7AOI - chains AA and AU of the 83 polymer chains in the assembly; structure by electron microscopy, 3.50 A resolution.

== Chain AA ==
Molecule: mt-LSU rRNA
From: Trypanosoma brucei
Sequence (758 nucleotides; row label = number of the first residue in the row; note: 418 numbers in that range are skipped by the numbering (no residue carries them; nothing is unmodelled there)):
     1 AUUUUACCAA UUAAGAAGAA UAUUAUAAUA AUGGGUGUCU UAUAUUUUAA AUAAAUAUUU
    61 AAAUUCCGUG UAGUAAAUUU AUUAUUUGUA UUAUUUAUAU AAUAGGUGUA UUAUAUUUAA
   121 AUUUUAAAUU UGUUGUUUUA UAUUUAGAUA CAUAUUUAUA GAUUAAUAUA UUUAAAUAAU
   181 AUUUUAAAAU UUAUUGAACU GUAAU
   254 GUUACAGUUG U
   270 AUGUACCAAA UAAAUAUAGU AAGAUUAUUU UAGUUGAAUU AAUAAAUAAA UAUUUAUUUU
   330 UCUUUGUAAA UAUUAUGAAC AAUUUAA
   369 UUAACUAAAA UG
   404 UUUGAAUAUU
   445 UAUUUU
   456 UAUAUUUUUA GUAGGUAAAU GAAAAGUAUA AAUGGAUAUA ACUUAAUAUU UAAUAUUUGU
   516 UUAAUGAAAA GUAUUUUAU
   541 AUUGUAUAGU AUUAUUAUAG UGUAUAGUUU UUUAAAAAUA UA
   591 GUUA
   796 AAUAAAGUAU GAAUUAAUAU CAAAAUUUUA AUAAAAAUUA AAAAAUUAAA AUAGGGCAAG
   856 UCCUACUCUC CUUUACAAAG AGAACAUU
   887 AUAUGUAAUU GUAUGUUUGA UUGGGGCAAU ACUAUAUUUA UUUAUAUAGC AUAAGAACUA
   947 UAUUCUUUGA AAUUAUAAAA G
   972 GAGCAGGUUA ACAAGCAU
  1001 GUGUUUCAUC GUC
  1071 UCGUUGUAAA GCAGAUUUGU
  1095 AUAUUUAAUU UUUAUAAUUA AUAAUAAUUA AUAUAAGUAC GCAAGGAUUG AUUAUUGAAA
  1155 AAAGAAAGAA GAAUAUAAUU UA

== Chain AU ==
Molecule: bL20m
From: Trypanosoma brucei
Reference sequence: A0A3L6KV21 (A0A3L6KV21_9TRYP); residues 10-205 here = UniProt positions 10-205
Chain sequence (196 residues; row label = number of the first residue in the row):
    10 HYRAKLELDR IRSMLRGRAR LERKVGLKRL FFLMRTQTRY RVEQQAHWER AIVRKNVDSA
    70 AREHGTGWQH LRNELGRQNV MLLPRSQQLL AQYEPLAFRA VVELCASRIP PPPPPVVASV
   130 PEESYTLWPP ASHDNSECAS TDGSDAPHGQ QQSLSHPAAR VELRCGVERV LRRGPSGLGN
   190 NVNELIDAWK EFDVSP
Not modelled in the structure: 141-161

== Interface between chain AA and chain AU ==
Residue-residue contacts (70; chain AA residue first):
  A9(AA) - Arg29(AU)  hydrogen bond to the sugar
  A10(AA) - Arg29(AU)  hydrogen bond to the sugar
  U11(AA) - Leu30(AU)  phosphate contact
  U114(AA) - Arg38(AU)  phosphate contact
  A115(AA) - Met23(AU)  base contact
  A115(AA) - Arg25(AU)  salt bridge to the phosphate
  A115(AA) - Arg38(AU)  salt bridge to the phosphate
  A115(AA) - Leu39(AU)  base contact
  A115(AA) - Leu42(AU)  base contact
  A115(AA) - Met43(AU)  base contact
  A115(AA) - Gln46(AU)  base contact
  U116(AA) - Met23(AU)  sugar contact
  U116(AA) - Gln46(AU)  base contact
  A120(AA) - Trp57(AU)  sugar contact
  A121(AA) - Tyr49(AU)  hydrogen bond to the sugar
  A121(AA) - Trp57(AU)  sugar contact
  U122(AA) - Gln46(AU)  hydrogen bond to the base
  U122(AA) - Tyr49(AU)  sugar contact
  U122(AA) - Gln53(AU)  sugar contact
  U123(AA) - Phe41(AU)  sugar contact
  U124(AA) - Phe41(AU)  sugar contact
  U125(AA) - Lys37(AU)  hydrogen bond to the base
  A126(AA) - Arg44(AU)  salt bridge to the phosphate
  A140(AA) - Lys33(AU)  hydrogen bond to the sugar
  U141(AA) - Arg27(AU)  hydrogen bond to the sugar
  A142(AA) - Arg27(AU)  sugar contact
  A142(AA) - Glu31(AU)  sugar contact
  A142(AA) - Lys33(AU)  salt bridge to the phosphate
  U143(AA) - Arg32(AU)  hydrogen bond to the phosphate
  U143(AA) - Lys33(AU)  hydrogen bond to the phosphate
  U144(AA) - Arg32(AU)  phosphate contact
  A296(AA) - His10(AU)  hydrogen bond to the phosphate
  U297(AA) - His10(AU)  phosphate contact
  U297(AA) - Tyr11(AU)  stacking on the base
  U370(AA) - Arg48(AU)  salt bridge to the phosphate
  A371(AA) - Val51(AU)  base contact
  C373(AA) - Arg50(AU)  salt bridge to the phosphate
  C373(AA) - Val51(AU)  phosphate contact
  U374(AA) - Arg50(AU)  phosphate contact
  A375(AA) - Glu58(AU)  phosphate contact
  A375(AA) - Leu92(AU)  sugar contact
  A376(AA) - Leu92(AU)  sugar contact
  A376(AA) - Pro93(AU)  phosphate contact
  A377(AA) - Ala55(AU)  base contact
  A377(AA) - His56(AU)  base contact
  A377(AA) - Arg59(AU)  salt bridge to the phosphate
  A377(AA) - Arg81(AU)  salt bridge to the phosphate
  A377(AA) - Pro93(AU)  phosphate contact
  A457(AA) - His79(AU)  hydrogen bond to the base
  U458(AA) - Gln78(AU)  hydrogen bond to the sugar
  U458(AA) - His79(AU)  base contact
  U458(AA) - Asn82(AU)  hydrogen bond to the phosphate
  A459(AA) - Trp77(AU)  hydrogen bond to the phosphate
  A459(AA) - Gln78(AU)  sugar contact
  U460(AA) - Arg63(AU)  phosphate contact
  U460(AA) - Trp77(AU)  phosphate contact
  U460(AA) - Arg81(AU)  salt bridge to the phosphate
  U461(AA) - His56(AU)  stacking on the base
  U461(AA) - Arg59(AU)  salt bridge to the phosphate
  U461(AA) - Arg63(AU)  salt bridge to the phosphate
  U492(AA) - Leu15(AU)  base contact
  U494(AA) - Tyr11(AU)  base contact
  A496(AA) - Arg12(AU)  salt bridge to the phosphate
  A496(AA) - Lys14(AU)  salt bridge to the phosphate
  A496(AA) - Lys33(AU)  hydrogen bond to the sugar
  A496(AA) - Lys37(AU)  base contact
  A812(AA) - Lys37(AU)  sugar contact
  U813(AA) - Arg27(AU)  salt bridge to the phosphate
  A814(AA) - Arg38(AU)  hydrogen bond to the sugar
  U815(AA) - Arg25(AU)  salt bridge to the phosphate
Other interface residues (no listed pair), chain AA (42 interface residues in all): U295, A378, A495
Other interface residues (no listed pair), chain AU (46 interface residues in all): Ile20, Gly26, Val34, Thr45, Glu52, Gln54, Arg94

== Summary ==
Chain AA and chain AU form an interface of 42 and 46 residues respectively; the contacts include 16 hydrogen
bonds, 15 salt bridges and 2 aromatic stacking contacts. Polar pairs include U122(AA)-Gln46(AU),
U125(AA)-Lys37(AU) and A457(AA)-His79(AU).
Here chain AA is mt-LSU rRNA and chain AU is bL20m, both from Trypanosoma brucei. Entry 7AOI (Trypanosoma
brucei mitochondrial ribosome large subunit assembly intermediate) was determined by electron microscopy.
